8TVA - chains BK and BW of the 41 polymer chains in the assembly; structure by electron microscopy, 8.55 A resolution (very low resolution: no residue pairs are listed; an interface is given only as per-side residue counts).

Chain BK (and BW):
Name: Fimbrial protein
From: Acinetobacter genomosp. 16BJ
Notes: chain BW of this document is another copy of the same molecule, construct and numbering; everything in this record applies to it too
Reference sequence: N9RQW9 (N9RQW9_9GAMM); residue numbers follow UniProt; this construct covers 9-78
Sequence (70 residues; row label = number of the first residue in the row):
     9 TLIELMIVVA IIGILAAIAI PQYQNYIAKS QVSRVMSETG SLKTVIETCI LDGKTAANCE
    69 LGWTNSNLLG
Cystine bridges: Cys-57/Cys-67

How chain BK and chain BW interact:
At this resolution (9 A) residue pairs are not listed: 8 residues of chain BK and 9 of chain BW lie at the interface.

Overview:
8 residues of chain BK and 9 residues of chain BW are in contact.
Chain BK and chain BW are both Fimbrial protein (Acinetobacter genomosp. 16BJ); the structure, Outer Mat-T4P
complex, was determined by electron microscopy (same publication as 8TOB, 8TOC, 8TV9, 8TW2 and 8TWC).
